Entry 5HJ9 (X-ray diffraction, 1.28 A resolution); this record covers chain A.

[Chain A]
Name: Arginase
Source organism: Leishmania mexicana
Notes: EC 3.5.3.1
UniProt: Q6TUJ5 (Q6TUJ5_LEIME); residue numbers follow UniProt; this construct covers 13-329
Amino-acid sequence (330 residues; each row starts with the number of its first residue; numbering starts at 0):
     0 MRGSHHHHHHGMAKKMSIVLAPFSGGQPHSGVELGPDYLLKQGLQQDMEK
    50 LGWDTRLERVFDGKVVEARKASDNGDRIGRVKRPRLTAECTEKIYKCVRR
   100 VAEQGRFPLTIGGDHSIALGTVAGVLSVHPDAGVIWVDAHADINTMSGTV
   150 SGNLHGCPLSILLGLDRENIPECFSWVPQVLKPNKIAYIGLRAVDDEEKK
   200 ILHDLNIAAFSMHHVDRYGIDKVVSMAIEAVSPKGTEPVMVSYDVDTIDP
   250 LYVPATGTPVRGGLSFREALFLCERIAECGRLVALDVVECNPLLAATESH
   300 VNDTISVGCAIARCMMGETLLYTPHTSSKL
Unresolved in the structure: 0-12, 324-329
Differences from the reference sequence: expression tag (0-12)
Ion coordination: Mn2+ site 1: His114, Asp137, Asp141, Asp243 (together with ABHPE); Mn2+ site 2: Asp137, His139, Asp243, Asp245 (together with ABHPE)
Small-molecule neighbours: ABHPE (X7A; [(5R)-5-amino-5-carboxy-7-(piperidin-1-yl)heptyl](trihydroxy)borate(1-)): His114, Asp137, His139, Asp141, Asn143, Thr148, Val149, Ser150, Asn152, His154, Gly155, Asp194, Glu197, Asp243, Asp245, Thr257, Glu288
From the paper describing this entry:
  - binding site for ABHPE: Asp141, Asn143, Ser150, Asp194, Thr257

[In short]
Bound to chain A: ABHPE. His114, Asp137, Asp141 and Asp243 coordinate Mn2+ site 1. Asp137, His139, Asp243 and
Asp245 coordinate Mn2+ site 2. From the paper: a binding site for ABHPE at Asp141, Asn143 and Ser150 among
others.
Chain A is Arginase (Leishmania mexicana); the structure, Crystal structure of Leishmania mexicana arginase in
complex with inhibitor ABHPE, was determined by X-ray diffraction, deposited together with 5HJA.
